5ND1 - chains A and B; structure by electron microscopy, 3.70 A resolution.

== Chain A ==
Name: Capsid protein
From: Rosellinia necatrix quadrivirus 1
UniProt: M1VMJ0 (M1VMJ0_RNQV1); residues 1-1357 here = UniProt positions 1-1357
Chain sequence (1357 residues; numbered 1 to 1357; the number before each row is that of its first residue):
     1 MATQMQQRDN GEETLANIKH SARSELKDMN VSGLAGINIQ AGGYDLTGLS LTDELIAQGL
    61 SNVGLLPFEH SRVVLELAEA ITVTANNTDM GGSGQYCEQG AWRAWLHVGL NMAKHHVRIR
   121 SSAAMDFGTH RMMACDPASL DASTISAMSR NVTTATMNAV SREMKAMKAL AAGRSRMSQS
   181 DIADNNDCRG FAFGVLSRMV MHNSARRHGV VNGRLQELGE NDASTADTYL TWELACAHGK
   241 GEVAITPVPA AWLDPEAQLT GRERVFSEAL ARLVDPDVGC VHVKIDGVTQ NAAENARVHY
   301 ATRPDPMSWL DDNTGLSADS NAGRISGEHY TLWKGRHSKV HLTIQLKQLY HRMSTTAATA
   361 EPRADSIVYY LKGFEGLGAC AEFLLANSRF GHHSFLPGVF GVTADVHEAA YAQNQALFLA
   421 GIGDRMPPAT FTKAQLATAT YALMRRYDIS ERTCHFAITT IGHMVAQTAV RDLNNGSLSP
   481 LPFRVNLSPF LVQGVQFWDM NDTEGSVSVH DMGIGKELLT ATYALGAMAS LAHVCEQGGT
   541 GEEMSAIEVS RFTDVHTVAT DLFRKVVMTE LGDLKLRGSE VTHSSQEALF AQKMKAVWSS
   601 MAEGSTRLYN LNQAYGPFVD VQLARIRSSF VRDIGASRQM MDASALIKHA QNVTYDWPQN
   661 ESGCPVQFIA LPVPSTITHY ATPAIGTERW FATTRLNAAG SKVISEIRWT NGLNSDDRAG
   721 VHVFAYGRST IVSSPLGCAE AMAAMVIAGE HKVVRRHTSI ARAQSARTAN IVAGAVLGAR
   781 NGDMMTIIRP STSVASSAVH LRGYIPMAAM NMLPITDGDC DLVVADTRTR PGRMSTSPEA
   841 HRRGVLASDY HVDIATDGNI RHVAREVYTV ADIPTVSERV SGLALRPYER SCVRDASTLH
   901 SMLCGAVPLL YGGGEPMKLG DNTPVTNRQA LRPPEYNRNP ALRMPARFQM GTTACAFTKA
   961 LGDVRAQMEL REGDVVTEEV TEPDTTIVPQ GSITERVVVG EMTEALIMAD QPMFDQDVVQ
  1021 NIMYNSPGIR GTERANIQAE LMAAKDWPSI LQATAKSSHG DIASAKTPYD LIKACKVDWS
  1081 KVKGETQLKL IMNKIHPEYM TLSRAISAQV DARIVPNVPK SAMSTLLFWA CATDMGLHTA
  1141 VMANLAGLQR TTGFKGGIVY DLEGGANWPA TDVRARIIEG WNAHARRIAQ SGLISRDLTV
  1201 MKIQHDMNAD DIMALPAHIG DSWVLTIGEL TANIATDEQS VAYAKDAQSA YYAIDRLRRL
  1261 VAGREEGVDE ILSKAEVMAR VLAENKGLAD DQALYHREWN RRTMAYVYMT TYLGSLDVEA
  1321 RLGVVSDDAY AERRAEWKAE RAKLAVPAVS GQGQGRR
Unresolved in the structure: 1, 974-1357

== Chain B ==
Name: Capsid protein
From: Rosellinia necatrix quadrivirus 1
UniProt: M1VHN2 (M1VHN2_RNQV1); residues 1-1059 here = UniProt positions 1-1059
Chain sequence (1059 residues; row label = number of the first residue in the row):
     1 MSAPSDQSQE TRSPTSVGNT VAADVQTSVH DKPTGELKGS DGTGIHEATG LPIDKRGEVP
    61 TVQLERTAES IAKMMDLLRS EKFTAAAADA KLMLQQEFQN IVACAKNAPQ MTVNAGRFYL
   121 GCNSTTAIIA GDTADGYEIE YSGKRIEGQC VVALEPLTIT LSGSTSSTQD NSDSAKLFAL
   181 AVSQVWGGAS TVGIVAPMLQ TVAQEQTFRA RVERDSGFQH HAALTTVVTT IVGWLMHVGD
   241 SAAKRSRDGW LDHQTDFAVK GMLTPHIASG MDWAGVQTYS ASAMETTTDR VRADYAGRMV
   301 VHSTLRKQTL RSRGTGDTTE TENSGRYLLA LPKCDAGVAA AALALTWGKP KLGGAGHANL
   361 TAVMSEAGVG YITGVNGTRA TPHADTVFGR EELVYLLGFA LRHMADAQEQ VIRNVLAQVA
   421 SLFRPAACSA HEWMNVHGAL MPKVSRPMNE PAFREVWNVA NSSSDLQMID RDKLNGEHFL
   481 RQLAQQITVN CTGTAMAIYQ AVLAGPTGIT DGDTTRLQKD LYHHLFQYAT TTYADGVQVM
   541 QANTRMANKM VPPVNALAAW GLGSSMDSFT GPHCAYYFGL ADAADGCFYS TTTGRTLSVY
   601 AVDVNHTSSD SYLAMAQLEP GLIATATGTG STITTNVEAA GVVDGGLVTE GHVSLYTTIS
   661 AQWNGLQREV YNWLLWHACK TEDSSHADIV GAEEVKSAVE WLSSNSVEAH RFRSSAGLGA
   721 TEAAGSPGRR AWRLHHYDGQ IFSNVIADTE RHPYMRRLYT PSELRDARND LFVVDRIWKI
   781 VMAMRAQLML ISVQEDGGRH QHSKHYFGEA AAIGVMGHGF TNLFAYCAST VHGGREARLI
   841 SNCTDTPMYK KEANDLVPPM MKVAQLSTLL AHGGAWCNAV NMGGNSTSIG LSILGDGTMP
   901 LQTVPWTVNE ITYLSEEGAR HGIEAIIDTN GSVSVKVKMT MLEPRQRFCL YDDNKTSSYI
   961 TAQESRTATY VTLKLGGTKN ANTISGLVAH DYKLATTILA STYDKGRKTG LTLEDLQKVG
  1021 GITGGQGMTG RGGGSSSGRG GRGRGGSSTG GAETIGDSE
Unresolved in the structure: 1006-1059

== Interface between chain A and chain B ==
Pairs across the interface - 268 pairs, chain A then chain B:
  Ile37(A) - Thr11(B)
  Ile37(A) - Arg12(B)
  Asn38(A) - Ser8(B)
  Asn38(A) - Gln9(B)
  Ile39(A) - Ser8(B)
  Ile39(A) - Leu987(B)  hydrophobic
  Ile39(A) - Val988(B)
  Ile39(A) - Ala989(B)  hydrophobic
  Gln40(A) - Pro4(B)
  Gln40(A) - Ser8(B)  hydrogen bond (backbone-backbone)
  Gln40(A) - Gln9(B)
  Gly48(A) - Met1(B)  hydrogen bond (backbone-backbone)
  Leu51(A) - Met1(B)  hydrogen bond (backbone-backbone)
  Leu51(A) - Ser80(B)
  Asp53(A) - Met1(B)
  Asp53(A) - Ser2(B)
  Ile56(A) - Lys82(B)
  Gly59(A) - Lys82(B)
  Ser61(A) - Arg446(B)
  Asn62(A) - Ser80(B)  hydrogen bond (side chain-backbone)
  Asn62(A) - Glu81(B)  hydrogen bond
  Phe68(A) - Arg214(B)
  Ala80(A) - Met540(B)  hydrophobic
  Gln95(A) - Thr531(B)
  Tyr96(A) - Gln527(B)
  Cys97(A) - Thr530(B)  hydrogen bond (backbone-side chain)
  Gln99(A) - Val539(B)
  Gln99(A) - Met550(B)
  Ala101(A) - Lys549(B)
  Arg103(A) - Ala547(B)  hydrogen bond (side chain-backbone)
  Ser149(A) - Tyr1003(B)
  Arg150(A) - Tyr1003(B)
  Thr153(A) - Ser1001(B)  hydrogen bond (side chain-backbone)
  Thr153(A) - Thr1002(B)  hydrogen bond (side chain-backbone)
  Thr153(A) - Tyr1003(B)  hydrogen bond (side chain-backbone)
  Ala155(A) - Ala1000(B)
  Glu220(A) - Trp186(B)
  Glu220(A) - Arg209(B)
  Glu220(A) - Arg214(B)  salt bridge
  Asn221(A) - Gln206(B)
  Asn221(A) - Arg209(B)
  Pro276(A) - Asn705(B)
  Pro304(A) - His710(B)  hydrogen bond (backbone-side chain)
  Asp305(A) - His710(B)
  Pro306(A) - Val707(B)  hydrophobic
  Pro306(A) - His710(B)
  Met307(A) - Val707(B)  hydrophobic
  Arg336(A) - Glu708(B)  salt bridge
  Thr359(A) - Leu999(B)  hydrogen bond (side chain-backbone)
  Thr359(A) - Ala1000(B)
  Ala360(A) - Ala1000(B)
  Tyr370(A) - Ala1000(B)
  Tyr370(A) - Ser1001(B)
  Lys372(A) - Thr997(B)
  Lys372(A) - Leu999(B)
  Phe431(A) - Gln206(B)
  Phe431(A) - Arg209(B)
  Arg446(A) - Leu994(B)
  Asp499(A) - Ser1001(B)  hydrogen bond
  Asp499(A) - Thr1002(B)
  Asp502(A) - Leu994(B)
  Glu504(A) - Tyr992(B)  hydrogen bond (backbone-backbone)
  Gly505(A) - Arg12(B)  hydrogen bond (backbone-side chain)
  Gly505(A) - His990(B)
  Gly505(A) - Asp991(B)
  Ser506(A) - Ala989(B)
  Ser506(A) - His990(B)  hydrogen bond (backbone-backbone)
  Val507(A) - Ser190(B)
  Ser508(A) - Tyr992(B)
  Asp511(A) - Gly188(B)
  Asp511(A) - Ala189(B)
  Asp511(A) - Ser190(B)  hydrogen bond (backbone-side chain)
  Asp511(A) - Tyr992(B)
  Met512(A) - Gly188(B)  hydrogen bond (backbone-backbone)
  Met512(A) - Ser190(B)
  Gly513(A) - Val185(B)
  Gly513(A) - Trp186(B)
  Gly513(A) - Gly188(B)
  Ile514(A) - Trp186(B)  hydrogen bond (backbone-backbone)
  Ile514(A) - Arg209(B)
  Gly515(A) - Trp186(B)
  Lys516(A) - Trp186(B)
  Lys516(A) - Gly187(B)
  Glu517(A) - Gly188(B)
  Glu517(A) - Ser190(B)
  Glu517(A) - Thr191(B)
  Ser605(A) - Ser2(B)
  Arg607(A) - Ala3(B)
  Arg607(A) - Pro4(B)
  Lys752(A) - Val537(B)
  Val753(A) - Val537(B)
  Val754(A) - Val537(B)  hydrophobic
  Pro831(A) - Arg516(B)
  Arg833(A) - His523(B)  hydrogen bond (backbone-side chain)
  Arg833(A) - Gln527(B)  hydrogen bond
  Ala855(A) - Val537(B)  hydrophobic
  Ala855(A) - Met540(B)
  Asp857(A) - Met540(B)
  Arg861(A) - Ser166(B)
  Arg861(A) - Met546(B)
  Arg861(A) - Ala547(B)
  His862(A) - Ser167(B)
  Ala864(A) - Asp215(B)
  Arg865(A) - Glu213(B)  salt bridge
  Arg865(A) - Asp215(B)  salt bridge
  Arg865(A) - Ser445(B)
  Arg865(A) - Pro447(B)
  Val867(A) - Ser162(B)
  Val867(A) - Ser164(B)
  Tyr868(A) - Ser162(B)
  Tyr868(A) - Phe772(B)
  Thr869(A) - Ser162(B)
  Val870(A) - Ser162(B)
  Asp872(A) - Tyr522(B)  hydrogen bond
  Asp872(A) - Phe526(B)
  Asp872(A) - Leu580(B)
  Pro874(A) - Tyr522(B)  hydrophobic
  Pro874(A) - His523(B)  hydrogen bond (backbone-side chain)
  Pro874(A) - Phe526(B)  hydrophobic
  Thr875(A) - Arg516(B)  hydrogen bond (backbone-side chain)
  Thr875(A) - Asp520(B)
  Val876(A) - Arg516(B)
  Val876(A) - Asp520(B)
  Val876(A) - His523(B)
  Ser877(A) - Arg516(B)
  Ser877(A) - Asp520(B)  hydrogen bond (backbone-side chain)
  Arg879(A) - Thr510(B)
  Val880(A) - Pro506(B)
  Val880(A) - Gly508(B)
  Val880(A) - Asp520(B)
  Val880(A) - Thr634(B)
  Leu883(A) - Thr634(B)
  Ala884(A) - Pro506(B)  hydrophobic
  Ala884(A) - Asn636(B)
  Leu885(A) - Asn636(B)
  Pro887(A) - Ala504(B)
  Tyr888(A) - Gln500(B)  hydrogen bond
  Tyr888(A) - Ala504(B)
  Arg890(A) - Asn636(B)  hydrogen bond
  Arg890(A) - Thr903(B)  hydrogen bond (side chain-backbone)
  Cys892(A) - Gln902(B)  hydrogen bond
  Cys892(A) - Thr903(B)
  Cys892(A) - Val904(B)
  Cys892(A) - Pro905(B)
  Val893(A) - Leu503(B)  hydrophobic
  Val893(A) - Gln902(B)
  Arg894(A) - Lys851(B)  hydrogen bond (backbone-side chain)
  Asp895(A) - Tyr849(B)
  Asp895(A) - Lys851(B)  salt bridge
  Asp895(A) - Pro859(B)
  Ala896(A) - Tyr499(B)  hydrogen bond (backbone-side chain)
  Ala896(A) - Tyr849(B)  hydrophobic
  Ala896(A) - Met860(B)
  Ser897(A) - Gln500(B)
  Ser897(A) - Leu503(B)
  Ser897(A) - Met860(B)
  Thr898(A) - Phe98(B)
  Thr898(A) - Pro858(B)
  Thr898(A) - Met860(B)
  Leu899(A) - Glu97(B)
  His900(A) - Trp560(B)
  His900(A) - Gly561(B)
  Ser901(A) - Gln500(B)  hydrogen bond
  Ser901(A) - Trp560(B)
  Cys904(A) - Trp560(B)  hydrophobic
  Pro908(A) - His523(B)  hydrogen bond (backbone-side chain)
  Pro908(A) - His524(B)
  Pro908(A) - Gln527(B)
  Pro908(A) - Tyr528(B)
  Leu909(A) - His523(B)
  Met917(A) - Asp511(B)
  Met917(A) - Gly630(B)
  Met917(A) - Thr632(B)
  Lys918(A) - Gly630(B)
  Lys918(A) - Ser631(B)
  Lys918(A) - Thr632(B)  hydrogen bond (backbone-backbone)
  Leu919(A) - Thr632(B)
  Leu919(A) - Val637(B)
  Gly920(A) - Ser631(B)  hydrogen bond (backbone-side chain)
  Asp921(A) - Ala626(B)
  Asp921(A) - Glu638(B)
  Thr923(A) - Thr627(B)  hydrogen bond
  Asn927(A) - Val599(B)
  Arg928(A) - Val599(B)
  Arg928(A) - Ala601(B)
  Gln929(A) - Ser598(B)
  Gln929(A) - Val599(B)
  Gln929(A) - Tyr600(B)
  Gln929(A) - Ala601(B)
  Leu931(A) - Tyr600(B)  hydrophobic
  Leu931(A) - Ala601(B)
  Leu931(A) - Ser611(B)
  Leu931(A) - Met615(B)  hydrophobic
  Arg932(A) - Ala614(B)
  Pro934(A) - Asp610(B)
  Pro934(A) - Leu613(B)  hydrophobic
  Glu935(A) - Gln617(B)  hydrogen bond (backbone-side chain)
  Tyr936(A) - Asp610(B)  hydrogen bond
  Arg938(A) - Gln617(B)
  Pro940(A) - Leu914(B)  hydrophobic
  Pro940(A) - Ser915(B)
  Arg943(A) - Ala616(B)  hydrogen bond (side chain-backbone)
  Arg943(A) - Leu618(B)  hydrogen bond (side chain-backbone)
  Arg943(A) - Leu891(B)
  Arg943(A) - Ser892(B)  hydrogen bond (side chain-backbone)
  Arg943(A) - Gly895(B)
  Met944(A) - Ala871(B)
  Met944(A) - Gly873(B)
  Pro945(A) - Ala871(B)
  Pro945(A) - Leu891(B)
  Pro945(A) - Asp896(B)
  Arg947(A) - Asn123(B)
  Arg947(A) - Gln149(B)
  Arg947(A) - Tyr295(B)
  Phe948(A) - Thr112(B)
  Phe948(A) - Asn114(B)
  Phe948(A) - Tyr119(B)  hydrophobic
  Phe948(A) - Gln149(B)  hydrogen bond (backbone-side chain)
  Phe948(A) - Tyr295(B)  hydrophobic
  Phe948(A) - Leu942(B)  hydrophobic
  Gln949(A) - Tyr295(B)
  Met950(A) - Thr112(B)
  Met950(A) - Asn114(B)
  Met950(A) - Phe948(B)  hydrophobic
  Gly951(A) - Asn114(B)
  Gly951(A) - Asp294(B)
  Thr952(A) - Ala115(B)
  Thr952(A) - Asp256(B)  hydrogen bond
  Thr952(A) - Arg292(B)
  Thr953(A) - Ala293(B)
  Cys955(A) - Val291(B)  hydrogen bond (side chain-backbone)
  Phe957(A) - Tyr279(B)  hydrophobic
  Phe957(A) - Thr591(B)
  Thr958(A) - Ala283(B)
  Lys959(A) - Val793(B)
  Lys959(A) - Tyr806(B)
  Leu961(A) - Met284(B)  hydrophobic
  Leu961(A) - Thr286(B)
  Leu961(A) - Ser792(B)
  Gly962(A) - Ser792(B)  hydrogen bond (backbone-side chain)
  Val964(A) - Phe742(B)  hydrophobic
  Val964(A) - Leu788(B)  hydrophobic
  Val964(A) - Ser792(B)
  Arg965(A) - His735(B)
  Gln967(A) - Ile791(B)
  Gln967(A) - Ser792(B)  hydrogen bond (side chain-backbone)
  Gln967(A) - Gln794(B)
  Gln967(A) - Asp796(B)
  Gln967(A) - Gly797(B)
  Met968(A) - Ile659(B)  hydrophobic
  Met968(A) - Leu734(B)  hydrophobic
  Met968(A) - His735(B)
  Met968(A) - Leu788(B)  hydrophobic
  Glu969(A) - His735(B)
  Leu970(A) - Asp796(B)
  Leu970(A) - Arg799(B)
  Arg971(A) - His735(B)  hydrogen bond
  Arg971(A) - Gly797(B)
  Glu972(A) - Ala661(B)
  Glu972(A) - Ile791(B)
  Glu972(A) - Gly797(B)
  Glu972(A) - Gly798(B)  hydrogen bond (backbone-backbone)
  Glu972(A) - Arg799(B)
  Gly973(A) - Glu650(B)
  Gly973(A) - Ile659(B)
  Gly973(A) - Gln787(B)
  Gly973(A) - Ile791(B)
  Gly973(A) - Gly798(B)
Interface residues without a listed pair, chain A (164 interface residues in all): Thr47, Thr52, Ala57, Val63, Glu76, Ala78, Glu79, Asn151, Val152, Thr156, Arg214, Asp277, Gly335, Glu361, Gly421, Thr432, Lys433, Thr503, Thr606, Thr856, Ser881, Ala906, Val907, Pro916, Asn922, Ala946, Ala954, Ala960, Asp963
Interface residues without a listed pair, chain B (183 interface residues in all): Glu10, Gln95, Val151, Leu161, Gly163, Ala210, Leu263, Met496, Gly505, Thr507, Gly536, Thr544, Asn548, Val551, Ser564, Thr592, Val602, Pro620, Thr625, Ile633, Thr657, Ser660, Tyr737, Ile741, Arg768, Asp770, Met789, Lys850, His872, Glu916, Thr996
Interface features reported in the paper:
  - specific contacts: Gly973(A)-Ile791(B)
  - interface residues, chain A: Leu883(A)

== Overview ==
164 residues of chain A and 183 residues of chain B are in contact, with 48 hydrogen bonds and 5 salt bridges.
Polar pairs include Glu220(A)-Arg214(B), Arg336(A)-Glu708(B) and Arg865(A)-Glu213(B). The paper describes a
contact between Gly973(A) and Ile791(B). From the paper: the interface residue Leu883(A).
Here chain A is Capsid protein and chain B is Capsid protein, both from Rosellinia necatrix quadrivirus 1.
Entry 5ND1 (Viral evolution results in multiple, surface-allocated enzymatic activities in a fungal
double-stranded RNA virus) was determined by electron microscopy.
